PDB entry 7VHQ | electron microscopy, 3.27 A resolution | chains B and f of the 12 polymer chains in the assembly

== Chain B (and f) ==
Protein: ATP-dependent zinc metalloprotease FtsH
Source organism: Escherichia coli
Notes: EC 3.4.24.-; chain f of this document is another copy of the same molecule, construct and numbering; everything in this record applies to it too
UniProt: A0A376T6B9 (A0A376T6B9_ECOLX); residues 30-92 here correspond to UniProt positions 33-95 (UniProt number = residue number + 3)
Amino-acid sequence (63 residues; each row starts with the number of its first residue):
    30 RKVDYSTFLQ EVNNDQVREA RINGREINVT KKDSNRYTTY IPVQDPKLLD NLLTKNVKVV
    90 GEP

== Chain B / chain f interface ==
Pairs across the interface (17; chain B residue first):
  Asp33(B) - Lys87(f)
  Asp33(B) - Val88(f)
  Asp33(B) - Val89(f)
  Tyr34(B) - Val88(f)  hydrogen bond (backbone-backbone)
  Ser35(B) - Leu82(f)
  Ser35(B) - Lys87(f)
  Ser35(B) - Val88(f)
  Arg54(B) - Glu91(f)  hydrogen bond (side chain-backbone)
  Arg54(B) - Pro92(f)
  Tyr69(B) - Glu91(f)
  Tyr69(B) - Pro92(f)  hydrophobic
  Pro71(B) - Ile51(f)  hydrophobic
  Pro71(B) - Val88(f)  hydrophobic
  Pro71(B) - Gly90(f)
  Val72(B) - Leu78(f)  hydrophobic
  Asp74(B) - Leu78(f)
  Lys76(B) - Asp79(f)  salt bridge
Interface residues without a listed pair, chain B (11 interface residues in all): Lys31, Gln73
Interface residues without a listed pair, chain f (12 interface residues in all): Gln73, Val86

== Summary ==
11 residues of chain B face 12 of chain f across their interface; the contacts include 2 hydrogen bonds and 1
salt bridge. Among the polar pairs are Lys76(B)-Asp79(f), Arg54(B)-Glu91(f) and Tyr34(B)-Val88(f).
Chain B and chain f are both ATP-dependent zinc metalloprotease FtsH (Escherichia coli); the structure,
Structural insights into the membrane microdomain organization by SPFH family proteins, was determined by
electron microscopy together with 7VHP from the same study.
